PDB entry 5EI2 | X-ray diffraction, 2.67 A resolution | chain A

# Chain A
Molecule: Dual specificity protein kinase TTK
Source organism: Homo sapiens
Notes: EC 2.7.12.1
Reference sequence: P33981 (TTK_HUMAN); residue numbers follow UniProt; this construct covers 516-808
Amino-acid sequence (313 residues; numbered 496 to 808; the number before each row is that of its first residue):
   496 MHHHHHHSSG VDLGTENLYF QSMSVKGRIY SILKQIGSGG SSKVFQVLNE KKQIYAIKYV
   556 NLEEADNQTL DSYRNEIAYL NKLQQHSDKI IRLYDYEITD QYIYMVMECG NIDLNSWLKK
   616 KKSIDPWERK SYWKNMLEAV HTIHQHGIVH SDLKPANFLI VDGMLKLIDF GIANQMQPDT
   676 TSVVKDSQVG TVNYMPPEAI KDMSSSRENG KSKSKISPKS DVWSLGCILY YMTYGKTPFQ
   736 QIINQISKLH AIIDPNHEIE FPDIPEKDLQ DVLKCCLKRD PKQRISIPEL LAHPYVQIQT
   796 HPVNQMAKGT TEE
Not modelled in the structure: 496-515, 673-684, 699-709, 795-808
Construct notes: initiating methionine (496); expression tag (497-515); conflict Q516 (Glu in P33981), S517 (Cys in P33981), M518 (Ile in P33981)
Small-molecule neighbours: 5O7 (N-(2,4-dimethoxyphenyl)-8-(1-methylpyrazol-4-yl)pyrido[3,4-d]pyrimidin-2-amine): K529, I531, G532, V539, Q541, A551, I586, M602, E603, C604, G605, N606, I607, D608, S611, L654, I663, M671, Q672
What the authors report for this chain:
  - specificity-determining residues: C604 (proposed by the authors, not directly observed)

# Overview
Ligands of chain A: compound 5O7. From the paper: the specificity determinant C604.
Chain A is Dual specificity protein kinase TTK (Homo sapiens); the structure, Rapid Discovery of
Pyrido[3,4-d]pyrimidine Inhibitors of Monopolar Spindle kinase 1 (MPS1) Using a Structure-Based Hydridization
Approach, was determined by X-ray diffraction (same publication as 5EH0, 5EHY, 5EI6 and 5EI8).
